PDB entry 3OQM | X-ray diffraction, 2.96 A resolution | chains C and B of the 6 polymer chains in the assembly

[Chain C]
Name: Catabolite control protein A
Organism: Bacillus subtilis
UniProt: P25144 (CCPA_BACSU); residues 2-334 here correspond to UniProt positions 1-333 (UniProt number = residue number - 1)
Amino-acid sequence (339 residues; each row starts with the number of its first residue):
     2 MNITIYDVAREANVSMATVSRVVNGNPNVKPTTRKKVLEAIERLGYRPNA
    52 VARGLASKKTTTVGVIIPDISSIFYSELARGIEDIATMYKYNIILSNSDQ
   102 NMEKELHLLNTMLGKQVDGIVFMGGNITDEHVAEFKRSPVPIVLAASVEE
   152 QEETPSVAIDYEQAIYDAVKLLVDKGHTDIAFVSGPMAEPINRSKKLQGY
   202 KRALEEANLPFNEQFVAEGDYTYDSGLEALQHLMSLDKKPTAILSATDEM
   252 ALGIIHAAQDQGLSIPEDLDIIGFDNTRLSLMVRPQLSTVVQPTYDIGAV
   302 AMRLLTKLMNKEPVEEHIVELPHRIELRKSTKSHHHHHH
Unresolved in the structure: 334-340
Sequence notes: expression tag (335-340)
What the authors report for this chain:
  - binding site for the 16-nt DNA strand: Ile6, Tyr7, Ser16, Met17, Ala18, Arg22, Asn29, Ala53, Leu56, Ala57
  - specificity-determining residues: Arg22, Leu56
  - binding site for the 16-nt DNA strand (chain B): Asn29

[Chain B]
Molecule: 16-nt DNA strand
Sequence (16 nucleotides; each row starts with the number of its first residue):
   700 TTGATAACGCTTACAA

[Chain C / chain B interface]
Residue-residue contacts - 21 pairs, chain C then chain B:
  Val15(C) - DG702(B)  phosphate contact
  Ser16(C) - DG702(B)  hydrogen bond to the phosphate
  Met17(C) - DT704(B)  base contact
  Ala18(C) - DG702(B)  base contact
  Ala18(C) - DA703(B)  base contact
  Thr19(C) - DT701(B)  sugar contact
  Thr19(C) - DG702(B)  hydrogen bond to the phosphate
  Arg22(C) - DT701(B)  base contact
  Arg22(C) - DG702(B)  hydrogen bond to the base
  Asn29(C) - DT700(B)  sugar contact
  Asn29(C) - DT701(B)  base contact
  Val30(C) - DT700(B)  sugar contact
  Val30(C) - DT701(B)  phosphate contact
  Lys31(C) - DT700(B)  hydrogen bond to the phosphate
  Lys31(C) - DT701(B)  hydrogen bond to the phosphate
  Thr34(C) - DT701(B)  hydrogen bond to the phosphate
  Leu56(C) - DC707(B)  sugar contact
  Leu56(C) - DG708(B)  sugar contact
  Ala57(C) - DC707(B)  base contact
  Lys59(C) - DC707(B)  hydrogen bond to the phosphate
  Lys59(C) - DG708(B)  salt bridge to the phosphate
Other interface residues (no listed pair), chain C (14 interface residues in all): Asn14
Other interface residues (no listed pair), chain B (8 interface residues in all): DA705

[Overview]
14 residues of chain C face 8 of chain B across their interface, with 7 hydrogen bonds and 1 salt bridge.
Polar contacts include Arg22(C)-DG702(B), Ser16(C)-DG702(B) and Thr19(C)-DG702(B). The paper reports a binding
site for the 16-nt DNA strand at Ile6(C), Tyr7(C) and Ser16(C) among others; a binding site for the 16-nt DNA
strand (chain B) at Asn29(C).
Chain C is Catabolite control protein A (Bacillus subtilis) and chain B is a 16-nt DNA strand; the structure,
structure of ccpa-hpr-ser46p-ackA2 complex, was determined by X-ray diffraction, deposited together with 3OQO
and 3OQN.
